8WLE - chains A and a of the 52 polymer chains in the assembly; structure by electron microscopy, 3.00 A resolution.

Chain A:
Protein: Flagellar L-ring protein
Source organism: Salmonella enterica subsp. enterica serovar Typhimurium str. LT2
UniProtKB: P0A1N8 (FLGH_SALTY); residues 1-232 here = UniProt positions 1-232
Amino-acid sequence (232 residues; row label = number of the first residue in the row):
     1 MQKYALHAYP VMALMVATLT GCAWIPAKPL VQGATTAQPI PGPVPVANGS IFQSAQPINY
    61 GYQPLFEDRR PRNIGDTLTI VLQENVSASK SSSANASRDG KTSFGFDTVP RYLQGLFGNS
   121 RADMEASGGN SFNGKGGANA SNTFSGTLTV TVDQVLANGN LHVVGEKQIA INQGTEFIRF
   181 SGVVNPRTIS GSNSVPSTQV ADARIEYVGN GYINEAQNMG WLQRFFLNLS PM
Disordered / not traced: 1-21

Chain a:
Protein: Flagellar P-ring protein
Source organism: Salmonella enterica subsp. enterica serovar Typhimurium str. LT2
UniProtKB: P15930 (FLGI_SALTY); numbering as in UniProt (aligned over 1-365)
Amino-acid sequence (365 residues; numbered 1 to 365; the number before each row is that of its first residue):
     1 MFKALAGIVL ALVATLAHAE RIRDLTSVQG VRENSLIGYG LVVGLDGTGD QTTQTPFTTQ
    61 TLNNMLSQLG ITVPTGTNMQ LKNVAAVMVT ASYPPFARQG QTIDVVVSSM GNAKSLRGGT
   121 LLMTPLKGVD SQVYALAQGN ILVGGAGASA GGSSVQVNQL NGGRITNGAI IERELPTQFG
   181 AGNTINLQLN DEDFTMAQQI TDAINRARGY GSATALDART VQVRVPSGNS SQVRFLADIQ
   241 NMEVNVTPQD AKVVINSRTG SVVMNREVTL DSCAVAQGNL SVTVNRQLNV NQPNTPFGGG
   301 QTVVTPQTQI DLRQSGGSLQ SVRSSANLNS VVRALNALGA TPMDLMSILQ SMQSAGCLRA
   361 KLEII
Disordered / not traced: 1-19, 146-156, 284-315
Disulfides: Cys-273/Cys-357

How chain A and chain a interact:
Contacting residue pairs - 13 pairs, chain A then chain a:
  Phe-66(A) / Ile-71(a)
  Glu-67(A) / Leu-69(a)
  Glu-67(A) / Gly-70(a)
  Asp-68(A) / Gly-70(a)  hydrogen bond (backbone-backbone)
  Asp-68(A) / Ile-71(a)
  Asp-68(A) / Thr-72(a)  hydrogen bond (side chain-backbone)
  Arg-70(A) / Ser-67(a)
  Arg-70(A) / Thr-72(a)  hydrogen bond
  Arg-187(A) / Asn-64(a)
  Arg-187(A) / Ser-67(a)  hydrogen bond
  Arg-187(A) / Gln-68(a)  hydrogen bond
  Ile-189(A) / Thr-72(a)  hydrogen bond (backbone-side chain)
  Gly-191(A) / Thr-72(a)
Interface residues without a listed pair, chain A (8 interface residues in all): Ser-190

In short:
The interface between chain A and chain a involves 8 residues on one side and 7 on the other, with 6 hydrogen
bonds. Polar pairs include Asp-68(A)/Thr-72(a), Arg-70(A)/Thr-72(a) and Arg-187(A)/Ser-67(a).
Here chain A is Flagellar L-ring protein and chain a is Flagellar P-ring protein, both from Salmonella
enterica subsp. enterica serovar Typhimurium str. LT2. Entry 8WLE (Cryo-EM structure of the LP ring within the
flagellar motor-hook complex in the CCW state) was determined by electron microscopy, deposited together with
8WHT, 8WIW, 8WK3, 8WK4, 8WKI, 8WKK and 11 further entries.
